5ENL - chain A; structure by X-ray diffraction, 2.20 A resolution.

== Chain A ==
Molecule: Enolase
Source organism: Saccharomyces cerevisiae
Notes: EC 4.2.1.11
UniProt: P00924 (ENO1_YEAST); numbering as in UniProt (aligned over 1-436)
Chain sequence (436 residues; row label = number of the first residue in the row):
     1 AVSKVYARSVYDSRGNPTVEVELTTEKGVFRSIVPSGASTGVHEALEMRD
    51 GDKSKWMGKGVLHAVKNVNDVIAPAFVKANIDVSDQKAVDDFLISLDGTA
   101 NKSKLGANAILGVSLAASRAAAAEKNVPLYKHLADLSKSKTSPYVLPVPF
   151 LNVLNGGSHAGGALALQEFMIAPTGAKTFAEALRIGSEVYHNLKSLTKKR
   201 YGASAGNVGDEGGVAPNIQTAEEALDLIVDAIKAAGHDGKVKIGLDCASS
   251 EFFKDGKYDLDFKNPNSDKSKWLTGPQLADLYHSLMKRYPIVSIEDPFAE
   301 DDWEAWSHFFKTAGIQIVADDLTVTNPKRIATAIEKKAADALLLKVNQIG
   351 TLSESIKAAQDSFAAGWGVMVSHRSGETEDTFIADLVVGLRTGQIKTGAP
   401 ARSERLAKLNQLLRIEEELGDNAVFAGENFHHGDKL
Sequence notes: conflict Ser84 (Lys in P00924)
Swiss-Prot annotation at these positions:
  - binding site (Mg(2+)): Asp321
  - binding site (substrate): Asp321
Metal / ion sites: Ca2+: Asp246, Glu295, Asp320 (together with 2-phosphoglyceric acid)
Ligand contacts: 2-phosphoglyceric acid (2PG): Gln167, Glu168, Glu211, Asp246, Glu295, Asp320, Leu343, Lys345, Ser372, His373, Arg374, Ser375, Lys396

== Summary ==
Chain A binds 2-phosphoglyceric acid. Asp246, Glu295 and Asp320 coordinate Ca2+. UniProt lists Mg2+-binding
residue Asp321 and substrate-binding residue Asp321.
Chain A is Enolase (Saccharomyces cerevisiae); the structure, Inhibition of enolase: the crystal structures of
enolase-CA2+-phosphoglycerate and enolase-ZN2+-phosphoglycolate complexes at 2.2-angstroms resolution, was
determined by X-ray diffraction (same publication as 6ENL).
